7CMK - chains A and C of the 5 polymer chains in the assembly; structure by electron microscopy, 3.40 A resolution.

Chain A:
Protein: VP1
Source organism: Echovirus E30
Chain sequence (292 residues; each row starts with the number of its first residue):
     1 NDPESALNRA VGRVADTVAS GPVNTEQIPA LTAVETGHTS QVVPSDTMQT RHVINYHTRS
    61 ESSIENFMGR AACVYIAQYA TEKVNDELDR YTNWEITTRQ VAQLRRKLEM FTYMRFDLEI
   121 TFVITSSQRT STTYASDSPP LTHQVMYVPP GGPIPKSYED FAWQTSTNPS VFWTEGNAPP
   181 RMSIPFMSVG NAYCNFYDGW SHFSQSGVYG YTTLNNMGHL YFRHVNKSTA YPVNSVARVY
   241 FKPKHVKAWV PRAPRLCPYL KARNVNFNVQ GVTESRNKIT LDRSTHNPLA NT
Not modelled in the structure: 1-51, 285-292

Chain C:
Protein: VP3
Source organism: Echovirus E30
Chain sequence (238 residues; numbered 1 to 238; the number before each row is that of its first residue):
     1 GLPTMNTPGS TQFLTSDDFQ SPSAMPQFDV TPEIQIPGQV RNLMEIAEVD SVVPVNNTEG
    61 HVNSMEAYRI PVRPQTSSGE QVFGFQLQPG HDSVLKHTLL GEILNYYANW SGSMKLTFMY
   121 CGAAMATGKF LIAYSPPGAG VPGSRRDAML GTHVIWDVGL QSSCVLCVPW ISQTNYRYVT
   181 SDAYTDAGYI TCWYQTSIVT PPDIPTTSTI LCFVSACNDF SVRLLRDTPF ITQQALFQ

Interface between chain A and chain C:
Contacting residue pairs (140; chain A residue first):
  Asn55(A) with Asp219(C)
  His57(A) with Asn175(C), hydrogen bond; Tyr176(C); Ser221(C)
  Arg59(A) with Asn42(C); Met44(C); Glu48(C), salt bridge; Cys217(C); Asn218(C), hydrogen bond (side chain-backbone); Phe220(C), hydrogen bond (side chain-backbone)
  Glu61(A) with Tyr107(C), hydrogen bond (backbone-side chain); Arg223(C); Leu224(C), hydrogen bond (side chain-backbone); Leu225(C), hydrogen bond (side chain-backbone)
  Ser62(A) with Asn42(C), hydrogen bond (backbone-side chain); Leu43(C), hydrogen bond (backbone-backbone); Met44(C); Tyr107(C); Val222(C)
  Ser63(A) with Asn42(C), hydrogen bond (backbone-side chain)
  Ile64(A) with Val40(C); Arg41(C); Asn42(C); Leu43(C), hydrophobic
  Asn66(A) with Leu225(C)
  Phe67(A) with Leu43(C), hydrophobic; Tyr106(C), hydrophobic; Leu225(C), hydrophobic
  Arg70(A) with Ser16(C); Leu225(C)
  Ala71(A) with Phe13(C), hydrophobic; Thr15(C), hydrogen bond (backbone-backbone)
  Tyr75(A) with Leu236(C), hydrophobic
  Ile76(A) with Leu236(C)
  Gln100(A) with Gln233(C); Phe237(C), hydrogen bond (backbone-backbone)
  Val101(A) with Gln233(C); Leu236(C), hydrophobic
  Ala102(A) with Ile231(C); Gln233(C); Phe237(C), hydrophobic
  Gln103(A) with Asp227(C); Ile231(C)
  Arg106(A) with Glu102(C), salt bridge; Tyr106(C), hydrogen bond; Phe230(C); Ile231(C)
  Lys107(A) with Tyr106(C)
  Met110(A) with Leu43(C), hydrophobic
  Phe111(A) with Val40(C), hydrophobic
  Arg115(A) with Thr31(C), hydrogen bond (side chain-backbone); Glu33(C), salt bridge
  Glu119(A) with Phe19(C); Ser21(C), hydrogen bond
  Thr121(A) with Phe13(C)
  Val123(A) with Phe13(C), hydrophobic
  Ala178(A) with Thr11(C)
  Pro179(A) with Phe13(C), hydrophobic
  Arg181(A) with Phe13(C); Asp17(C), salt bridge; Phe19(C); Ser21(C); Pro22(C)
  Met182(A) with Pro22(C)
  Ser183(A) with Ser21(C); Pro22(C), hydrogen bond (backbone-backbone); Ser23(C), hydrogen bond (backbone-side chain); Ala24(C), hydrogen bond (backbone-backbone)
  Ile184(A) with Ala24(C), hydrophobic
  Pro185(A) with Met25(C); Phe28(C), hydrophobic
  Phe186(A) with Phe28(C); Thr31(C)
  Met187(A) with Met25(C), hydrophobic; Phe28(C), hydrophobic
  Gly190(A) with Thr31(C), hydrogen bond (backbone-side chain)
  Asn191(A) with Pro32(C), hydrogen bond (side chain-backbone); Ile34(C)
  Tyr240(A) with Phe13(C), hydrophobic
  Lys242(A) with Thr15(C); Asp17(C)
  Lys244(A) with Phe19(C)
  Lys247(A) with Glu33(C); Gln39(C)
  Ala248(A) with Gln39(C); Val40(C), hydrogen bond (backbone-backbone)
  Trp249(A) with Ile36(C), hydrogen bond (side chain-backbone); Gly38(C); Gln39(C); Val40(C), hydrogen bond (backbone-backbone)
  Val250(A) with Pro37(C)
  Pro251(A) with Gly38(C)
  Pro254(A) with Leu99(C); Glu102(C)
  Leu256(A) with His97(C)
  Tyr259(A) with Phe237(C), hydrophobic
  Lys261(A) with Gln238(C)
  Ala262(A) with Phe237(C); Gln238(C), hydrogen bond (backbone-backbone)
  Gly271(A) with Val62(C); Asn63(C)
  Val272(A) with Val62(C), hydrogen bond (backbone-backbone); Tyr68(C); His97(C)
  Thr273(A) with Pro54(C); Asn57(C); Val62(C); Ser93(C); His97(C)
  Glu274(A) with Asn57(C), hydrogen bond (backbone-side chain); Ser93(C); Lys96(C), salt bridge; His97(C), salt bridge
  Ser275(A) with Asn57(C), hydrogen bond (side chain-backbone); Glu59(C), hydrogen bond (side chain-backbone); Ser93(C)
  Arg276(A) with Val55(C), hydrogen bond (side chain-backbone); Asn57(C), hydrogen bond; Thr58(C); Glu59(C); Gly84(C), hydrogen bond (side chain-backbone); Phe85(C); Val94(C)
  Lys278(A) with Thr58(C)
  Ile279(A) with Thr58(C); Val82(C); Phe83(C), hydrophobic; Gly84(C), hydrogen bond (backbone-backbone)
  Thr280(A) with Gln81(C); Val82(C); Phe83(C)
  Leu281(A) with Gln81(C); Gly84(C); Phe85(C); Tyr189(C), hydrophobic; Thr191(C)
  Arg283(A) with Val141(C); Pro142(C); Gly143(C)
  Ser284(A) with Val141(C)
Other interface residues (no listed pair), chain A (73 interface residues in all): Thr58, Val74, Arg105, Tyr113, Tyr147, Pro169, Ser188, Val189, Ala192, Leu260, Arg263, Asn277
Other interface residues (no listed pair), chain C (80 interface residues in all): Leu14, Val30, Ile46, Asn56, Ala67, Ile70, Pro71, Gln86, Ile103, Thr228

In short:
The interface between chain A and chain C involves 73 residues on one side and 80 on the other; the contacts
include 31 hydrogen bonds and 6 salt bridges. Among the polar pairs are Arg59(A)-Glu48(C), Arg106(A)-Glu102(C)
and Arg115(A)-Glu33(C).
Here chain A is VP1 and chain C is VP3, both from Echovirus E30. Entry 7CMK (E30 E-particle in complex with
6C5) was determined by electron microscopy, deposited together with 7C80 and 7C81.
